PDB entry 6ERF | X-ray diffraction, 3.01 A resolution | chains B and I of the 5 polymer chains in the assembly

[Chain B]
Protein: X-ray repair cross-complementing protein 5
Organism: Homo sapiens
Notes: EC 3.6.4.-
UniProtKB: P13010 (XRCC5_HUMAN); residue numbers follow UniProt; this construct covers 2-555
Chain sequence (572 residues; each row starts with the number of its first residue; numbers below 1 keep their minus sign (Met-16 is residue -16)):
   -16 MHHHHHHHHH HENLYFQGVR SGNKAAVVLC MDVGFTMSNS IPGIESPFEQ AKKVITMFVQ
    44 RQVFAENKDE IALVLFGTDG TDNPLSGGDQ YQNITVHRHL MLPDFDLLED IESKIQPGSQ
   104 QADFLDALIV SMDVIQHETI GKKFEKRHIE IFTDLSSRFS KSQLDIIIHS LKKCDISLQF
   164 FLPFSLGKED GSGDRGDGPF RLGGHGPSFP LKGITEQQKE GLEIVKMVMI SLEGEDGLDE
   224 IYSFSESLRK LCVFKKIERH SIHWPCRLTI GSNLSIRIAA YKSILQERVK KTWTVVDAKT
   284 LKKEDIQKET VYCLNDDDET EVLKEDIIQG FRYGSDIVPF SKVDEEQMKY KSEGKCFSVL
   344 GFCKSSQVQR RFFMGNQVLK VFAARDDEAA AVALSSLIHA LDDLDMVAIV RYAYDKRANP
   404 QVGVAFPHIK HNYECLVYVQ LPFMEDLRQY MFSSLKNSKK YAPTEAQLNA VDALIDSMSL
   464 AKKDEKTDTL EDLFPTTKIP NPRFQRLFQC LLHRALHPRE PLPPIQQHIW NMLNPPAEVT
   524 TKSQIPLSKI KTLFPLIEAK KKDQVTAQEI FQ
Not modelled in the structure: -16 to 5, 170-179, 189-194, 543-555
Sequence notes: initiating methionine (-16); expression tag (-15 to 1)
Swiss-Prot annotation at these positions:
  - region: Leu138 to Leu165 (Leucine-zipper)
  - modified residue: Lys144 (N6-acetyllysine), Ser255 (Phosphoserine), Ser258 (Phosphoserine), Lys265 (N6-acetyllysine), Ser318 (Phosphoserine), Lys332 (N6-acetyllysine), Thr535 (Phosphothreonine)
  - cross-link (Glycyl lysine isopeptide (Lys-Gly)): Lys195 (interchain with G-Cter in SUMO2), Lys532 (interchain with G-Cter in SUMO2), Lys534 (interchain with G-Cter in SUMO2)
From the paper describing this entry:
  - mutagenesis - I112R, I112R/E133M: decreased co-localization with Aprataxin and PNK-like factor
  - mutagenesis - E133M, Q162E: unchanged co-localization with Aprataxin and PNK-like factor
  - mutagenesis - I112R/E133M: decreased localization to XRCC4
  - mutagenesis - I112R: decreased binding to A-KBM
  - mutagenesis - I112R: unchanged binding to X-KBM
  - mutagenesis - I112R, I112R/E133M, E133M: decreased growth in response to Survival
  - mutagenesis - I112R: unchanged localization
  - mutagenesis - E133M, Q162E: decreased localization
  - mutagenesis - I112R/E133M: decreased localization to XLF
  - mutagenesis - E133M, Q162E: decreased binding to X-KBM
  - mutagenesis - E133M, Q162E: unchanged binding to A-KBM

[Chain I]
Molecule: 21-nt DNA strand
Sequence (21 nucleotides; row label = number of the first residue in the row):
     1 GTTTTTAGTT TATTGGGCGC G
Not modelled in the structure: 1, 16-21

[Interface between chain B and chain I]
Pairs across the interface (6; chain B residue first):
  Arg271(B) with DA7(I), sugar contact; DG8(I), phosphate contact
  Thr275(B) with DT9(I), hydrogen bond to the phosphate
  Arg400(B) with DT14(I), salt bridge to the phosphate
  Arg431(B) with DT5(I), salt bridge to the phosphate
  Arg486(B) with DG8(I), salt bridge to the phosphate

[Overview]
The chain B/chain I interface involves 5 residues from each chain; the contacts include 1 hydrogen bond and 3
salt bridges. Polar pairs include Thr275(B)-DT9(I), Arg400(B)-DT14(I) and Arg431(B)-DT5(I). From the paper:
I112R, I112R/E133M and E133M of chain B reduce growth in response to Survival; I112R and I112R/E133M of chain
B reduce co-localization with Aprataxin and PNK-like factor.
Chain B is X-ray repair cross-complementing protein 5 (Homo sapiens) and chain I is a 21-nt DNA strand; the
structure, Complex of APLF factor and Ku heterodimer bound to DNA, was determined by X-ray diffraction
together with 6ERG and 6ERH from the same study.
